PDB entry 7ADD | electron microscopy, 4.30 A resolution (low resolution: residue-level contacts below are approximate; hydrogen-bond / salt-bridge calls are withheld) | chains Y and K of the 15 polymer chains in the assembly

Chain Y:
Molecule: DNA-directed RNA polymerase subunit beta'
Source organism: Escherichia coli
Notes: EC 2.7.7.6
Reference sequence: C3SIA2 (C3SIA2_ECOLX); residues 1-1407 here = UniProt positions 1-1407
Chain sequence (1416 residues; each row starts with the number of its first residue):
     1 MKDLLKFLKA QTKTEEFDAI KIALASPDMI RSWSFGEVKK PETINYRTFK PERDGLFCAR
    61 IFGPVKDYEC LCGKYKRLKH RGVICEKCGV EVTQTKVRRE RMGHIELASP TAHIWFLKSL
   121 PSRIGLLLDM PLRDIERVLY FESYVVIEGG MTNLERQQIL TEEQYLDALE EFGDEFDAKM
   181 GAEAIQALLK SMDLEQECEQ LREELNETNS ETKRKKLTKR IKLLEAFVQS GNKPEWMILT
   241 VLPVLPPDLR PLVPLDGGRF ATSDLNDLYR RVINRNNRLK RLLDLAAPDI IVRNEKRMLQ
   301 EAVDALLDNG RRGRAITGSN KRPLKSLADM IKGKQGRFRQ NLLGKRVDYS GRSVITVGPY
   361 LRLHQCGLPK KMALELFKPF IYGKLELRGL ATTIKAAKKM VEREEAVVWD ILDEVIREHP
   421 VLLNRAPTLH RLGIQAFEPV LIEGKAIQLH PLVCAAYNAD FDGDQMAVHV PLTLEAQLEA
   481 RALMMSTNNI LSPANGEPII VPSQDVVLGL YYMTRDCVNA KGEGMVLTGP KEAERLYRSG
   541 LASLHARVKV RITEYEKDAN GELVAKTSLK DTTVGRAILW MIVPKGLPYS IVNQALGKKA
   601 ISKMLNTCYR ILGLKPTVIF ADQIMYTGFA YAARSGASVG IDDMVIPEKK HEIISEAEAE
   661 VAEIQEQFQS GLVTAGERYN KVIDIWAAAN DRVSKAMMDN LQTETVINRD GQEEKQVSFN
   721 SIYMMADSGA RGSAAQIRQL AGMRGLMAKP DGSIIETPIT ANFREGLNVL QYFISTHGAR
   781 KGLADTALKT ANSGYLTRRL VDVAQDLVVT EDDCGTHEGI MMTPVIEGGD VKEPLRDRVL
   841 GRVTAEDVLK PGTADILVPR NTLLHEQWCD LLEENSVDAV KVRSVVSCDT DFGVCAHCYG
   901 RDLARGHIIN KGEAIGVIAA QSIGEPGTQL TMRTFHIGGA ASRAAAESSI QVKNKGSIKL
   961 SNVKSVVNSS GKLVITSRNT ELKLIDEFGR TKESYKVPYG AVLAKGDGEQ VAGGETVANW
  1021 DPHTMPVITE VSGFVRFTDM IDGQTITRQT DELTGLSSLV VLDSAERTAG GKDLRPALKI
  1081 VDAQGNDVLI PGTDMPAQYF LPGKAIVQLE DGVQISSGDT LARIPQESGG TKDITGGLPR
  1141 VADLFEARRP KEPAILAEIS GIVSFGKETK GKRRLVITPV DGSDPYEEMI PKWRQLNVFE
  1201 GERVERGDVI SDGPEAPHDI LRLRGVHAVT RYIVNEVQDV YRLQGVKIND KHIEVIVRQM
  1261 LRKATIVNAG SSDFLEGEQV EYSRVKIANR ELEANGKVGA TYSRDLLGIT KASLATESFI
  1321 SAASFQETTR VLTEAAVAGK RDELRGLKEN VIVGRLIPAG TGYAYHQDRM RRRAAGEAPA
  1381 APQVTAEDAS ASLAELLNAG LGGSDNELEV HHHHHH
Unresolved in the structure: 1-15, 1374-1416
Construct notes: expression tag (1408-1416)
Ion coordination: Zn2+ site 1: Cys70, Cys72, Cys85; Mg2+: Asp460, Asp462, Asp464 (shared with 1 residue of chain R); Zn2+ site 2: Cys814, Cys888, Cys895, Cys898
From the paper describing this entry:
  - mutagenesis - C72H, C85H, E86K: decreased growth in response to rhoY80C

Chain K:
Molecule: ntDNA
Sequence (50 nucleotides; numbered -35 to 14; the number before each row is that of its first residue; numbers below 1 keep their minus sign (DG-35 is residue -35)):
   -35 GGGCTGCGAA TAACGGCCGA GCAGCGTAGC ATTACTTGTG AGCGGATAAC
Unresolved in the structure: -35 to -20, -8 to -3, 13-14

Interface between chain Y and chain K:
Pairs across the interface (12):
  Arg47(Y) with DC-19(K)
  Leu132(Y) with DC7(K)
  Arg270(Y) with DG-17(K)
  Asn274(Y) with DG-17(K); DA-16(K)
  Arg275(Y) with DA-16(K)
  Arg278(Y) with DG-17(K); DA-16(K)
  Met298(Y) with DG-15(K)
  Ala315(Y) with DT-9(K)
  Arg1148(Y) with DT3(K)
  Lys1311(Y) with DG4(K)
Other interface residues (no listed pair), chain Y (16 interface residues in all): Pro41, Glu42, Pro121, Arg271, Glu295, Arg314
Other interface residues (no listed pair), chain K (11 interface residues in all): DC-18, DA5, DG6

Overview:
Chain Y and chain K form an interface of 16 and 11 residues respectively. Cys70(Y), Cys72(Y) and Cys85(Y)
coordinate Zn2+ site 1. Asp460(Y), Asp462(Y) and Asp464(Y) form the Mg2+ site. The paper reports that C72H,
C85H and E86K of chain Y reduce growth in response to rhoY80C.
Chain Y is DNA-directed RNA polymerase subunit beta' (Escherichia coli) and chain K is ntDNA; the structure,
Transcription termination intermediate complex IIIa, was determined by electron microscopy (same publication
as 6Z9P, 6Z9Q, 6Z9R, 6Z9S, 6Z9T, 7ADB, 7ADC and 7ADE).
